6KHO - chains A and B; structure by X-ray diffraction, 1.97 A resolution.

# Chain A (and B)
Protein: Tryptophan decarboxylase 1
From: Oryza sativa subsp. japonica
Notes: EC 4.1.1.-; chain B of this document is another copy of the same molecule, construct and numbering; everything in this record applies to it too
UniProtKB: Q6ZJK7 (TDC1_ORYSJ); residue numbers follow UniProt; this construct covers 1-514
Amino-acid sequence (514 residues; numbered 1 to 514; the number before each row is that of its first residue):
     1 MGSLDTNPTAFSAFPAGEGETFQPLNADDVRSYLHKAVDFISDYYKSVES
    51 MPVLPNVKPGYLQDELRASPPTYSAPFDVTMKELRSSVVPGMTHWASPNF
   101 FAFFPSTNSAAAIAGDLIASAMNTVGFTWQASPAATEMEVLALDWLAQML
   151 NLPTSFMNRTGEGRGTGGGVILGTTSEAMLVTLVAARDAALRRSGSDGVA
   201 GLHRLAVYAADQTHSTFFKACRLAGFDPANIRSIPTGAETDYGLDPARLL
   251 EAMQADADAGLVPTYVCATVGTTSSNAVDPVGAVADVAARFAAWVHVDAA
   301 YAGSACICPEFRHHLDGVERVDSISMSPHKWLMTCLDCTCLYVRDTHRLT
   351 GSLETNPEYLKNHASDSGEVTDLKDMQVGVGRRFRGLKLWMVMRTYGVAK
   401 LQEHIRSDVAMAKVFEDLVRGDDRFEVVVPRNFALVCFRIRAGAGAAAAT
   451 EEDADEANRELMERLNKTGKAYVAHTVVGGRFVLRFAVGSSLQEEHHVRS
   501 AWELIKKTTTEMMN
Unresolved in the structure: 1-20, 159-162 (chain B: 1-20, 350-368)
Covalent attachments: pyridoxal phosphate (PLP) linked to Lys330
Metal / ion sites: Ca2+ near Asp408 (its only coordinating residue here)
Small-molecule neighbours:
  - pyridoxal phosphate (PLP), molecule 1: Phe104, Thr174, Thr175, Ser176, His214, Thr216, Thr269, Gly271, Thr273, Asp298, Ala300, Tyr301
  - pyridoxal phosphate (PLP), molecule 2: Gly379, Val380, Gly381
Reported in the primary citation:
  - binding site for pyridoxal phosphate: Thr175, Ser176, His214, Thr273, Asp298, Ala300, Lys330, Val380, Gly381
  - mutagenesis - K330A, Y359A, Y359F, Y359H: abolished catalytic activity
  - catalytic residues: Lys330, Tyr359
  - mutagenesis - H214A, H214F, H214Q, H214Y: decreased catalytic activity
  - mutagenesis - E358A, K361A: unchanged catalytic activity
  - catalytic residues: His214 (proposed by the authors, not directly observed)
  - specificity-determining residues: Gly381 (proposed by the authors, not directly observed)

# Chain A / chain B interface
Residue-residue contacts - 304 pairs, chain A then chain B:
  Phe22(A) with Met333(B), hydrophobic; Tyr396(B), hydrophobic; Lys400(B)
  Gln23(A) with Ser491(B), hydrogen bond (side chain-backbone); Leu492(B)
  Pro24(A) with Asn108(B); Ser109(B); Ala110(B), hydrogen bond (backbone-backbone); Met333(B), hydrophobic; Tyr396(B)
  Leu25(A) with Tyr45(B); Ser109(B); Ala110(B); Ile113(B), hydrophobic; Ser491(B); Leu492(B), hydrophobic
  Ala27(A) with Lys46(B)
  Asp29(A) with Ala110(B)
  Val30(A) with Ile41(B), hydrophobic; Tyr45(B), hydrophobic; Ala110(B), hydrophobic
  Tyr33(A) with Ala110(B), hydrophobic; Ala111(B); Thr395(B); Tyr396(B)
  Leu34(A) with Val38(B), hydrophobic; Ile113(B), hydrophobic; Ala114(B), hydrophobic
  His35(A) with His35(B); Val38(B)
  Ala37(A) with Leu117(B), hydrophobic; Ile118(B), hydrophobic
  Val38(A) with Leu34(B), hydrophobic; His35(B)
  Asp39(A) with Arg31(B), salt bridge
  Phe40(A) with Ile118(B), hydrophobic
  Ile41(A) with Val30(B), hydrophobic; Leu117(B), hydrophobic; Ala121(B), hydrophobic
  Ser42(A) with Arg31(B), hydrogen bond
  Tyr45(A) with Leu25(B); Val30(B), hydrophobic; Ala121(B), hydrogen bond (side chain-backbone)
  Lys46(A) with Ala27(B)
  Leu54(A) with Gln130(B)
  Pro55(A) with Pro133(B)
  Val57(A) with Trp129(B); Pro133(B), hydrophobic
  Pro59(A) with Trp129(B); Glu137(B); Glu369(B)
  Gly60(A) with Glu137(B), hydrogen bond (backbone-side chain); Arg159(B), hydrogen bond (backbone-side chain); Val370(B)
  Tyr61(A) with Ala134(B); Glu137(B), hydrogen bond (backbone-side chain)
  Leu62(A) with Glu137(B), hydrogen bond (backbone-side chain); Met138(B)
  Gln63(A) with Leu141(B); Arg159(B); Thr160(B), hydrogen bond (side chain-backbone)
  Asp64(A) with Arg159(B), salt bridge
  Leu66(A) with Met138(B), hydrophobic; Leu141(B), hydrophobic; Trp390(B)
  Arg67(A) with Leu141(B); Trp145(B), hydrogen bond (backbone-side chain)
  Ala68(A) with Trp145(B), hydrogen bond (backbone-side chain); Gln148(B), hydrogen bond (backbone-side chain)
  Ser69(A) with Trp145(B); Gln148(B), hydrogen bond
  Pro70(A) with Trp145(B), hydrophobic; Met149(B), hydrophobic; Val398(B), hydrophobic
  Pro71(A) with Trp145(B); Met393(B); Arg394(B); Gly397(B); Val398(B), hydrogen bond (backbone-backbone)
  Thr72(A) with Gly397(B); Val398(B), hydrogen bond (backbone-backbone); Ala399(B), hydrogen bond (backbone-backbone)
  Tyr73(A) with Tyr396(B); Gly397(B)
  Ser74(A) with Thr395(B); Tyr396(B); Lys400(B), hydrogen bond
  Ala75(A) with Arg394(B); Thr395(B), hydrogen bond (backbone-backbone)
  Phe77(A) with Ala114(B), hydrophobic; Met391(B), hydrophobic; Thr395(B)
  Val79(A) with Arg394(B)
  Thr80(A) with Trp390(B); Met391(B); Arg394(B); Thr395(B), hydrogen bond
  Met81(A) with Ile118(B), hydrophobic
  Glu83(A) with Trp390(B); Arg394(B), salt bridge
  Leu84(A) with Ile118(B), hydrophobic; Leu387(B), hydrophobic
  Val88(A) with Ala134(B); Met138(B), hydrophobic
  Gly91(A) with Pro133(B); Ala134(B), hydrogen bond (backbone-backbone)
  Met92(A) with Met122(B), hydrophobic; Ser132(B); Ala134(B)
  Thr93(A) with Thr124(B); Gln130(B), hydrogen bond (side chain-backbone); Ala131(B); Ser132(B), hydrogen bond (backbone-side chain); Pro133(B)
  Trp95(A) with Asn123(B); Thr124(B); Val125(B); Phe127(B), hydrophobic; Ala131(B), hydrogen bond (side chain-backbone)
  Phe103(A) with Phe127(B), hydrophobic
  Ser106(A) with Asn123(B), hydrogen bond (side chain-backbone)
  Thr107(A) with Asn123(B)
  Asn108(A) with Pro24(B); Ser120(B), hydrogen bond (side chain-backbone); Ala121(B); Asn123(B)
  Ser109(A) with Pro24(B); Leu25(B)
  Ala110(A) with Pro24(B), hydrogen bond (backbone-backbone); Leu25(B); Asp29(B); Tyr33(B), hydrophobic
  Ala111(A) with Tyr33(B)
  Ile113(A) with Leu25(B), hydrophobic; Leu34(B), hydrophobic; Leu117(B), hydrophobic; Ala121(B), hydrophobic
  Ala114(A) with Leu34(B), hydrophobic; Phe77(B), hydrophobic
  Asp116(A) with Arg383(B), salt bridge
  Leu117(A) with Ala37(B), hydrophobic; Ile41(B), hydrophobic; Ile113(B), hydrophobic
  Ile118(A) with Ala37(B), hydrophobic; Phe40(B), hydrophobic; Met81(B), hydrophobic; Leu84(B), hydrophobic
  Ser120(A) with Asn108(B), hydrogen bond (backbone-side chain); Asp116(B); Cys335(B)
  Ala121(A) with Ile41(B), hydrophobic; Tyr45(B), hydrogen bond (backbone-side chain); Asn108(B)
  Met122(A) with Met92(B), hydrophobic
  Asn123(A) with Trp95(B); Ser106(B), hydrogen bond (backbone-side chain); Thr107(B); Asn108(B); Cys335(B); Leu336(B), hydrogen bond (side chain-backbone)
  Thr124(A) with Thr93(B); Trp95(B)
  Val125(A) with Trp95(B); Leu336(B), hydrophobic
  Phe127(A) with Trp95(B), hydrophobic; Phe103(B), hydrophobic
  Trp129(A) with Val57(B); Lys58(B); Pro59(B)
  Gln130(A) with Leu54(B); Thr93(B), hydrogen bond (backbone-side chain)
  Ala131(A) with Thr93(B); Trp95(B), hydrogen bond (backbone-side chain)
  Ser132(A) with Met92(B); Thr93(B), hydrogen bond (side chain-backbone)
  Pro133(A) with Pro55(B); Val57(B), hydrophobic; Gly91(B); Thr93(B)
  Ala134(A) with Tyr61(B); Val88(B); Gly91(B), hydrogen bond (backbone-backbone); Met92(B), hydrophobic
  Glu137(A) with Lys58(B); Pro59(B); Gly60(B), hydrogen bond (side chain-backbone); Tyr61(B), hydrogen bond (side chain-backbone); Leu62(B), hydrogen bond (side chain-backbone)
  Met138(A) with Leu62(B); Leu66(B), hydrophobic; Val88(B), hydrophobic
  Leu141(A) with Leu66(B), hydrophobic; Arg67(B)
  Trp145(A) with Arg67(B), hydrogen bond (side chain-backbone); Ala68(B), hydrogen bond (side chain-backbone); Ser69(B); Pro70(B); Pro71(B)
  Gln148(A) with Ala68(B), hydrogen bond (side chain-backbone); Ser69(B); Pro70(B)
  Met149(A) with Pro70(B), hydrophobic
  Thr174(A) with Gly379(B); Gly381(B)
  Ser176(A) with Val378(B); Gly379(B)
  Leu180(A) with Leu180(B), hydrophobic
  Val184(A) with Leu223(B), hydrophobic
  Arg187(A) with Arg222(B), hydrogen bond (side chain-backbone); Leu223(B), hydrogen bond (side chain-backbone); Gly225(B)
  Asp197(A) with Asp227(B)
  Gly198(A) with Asp227(B)
  Val199(A) with His203(B); Gly225(B); Phe226(B); Asp227(B), hydrogen bond (backbone-side chain)
  Ala200(A) with His203(B)
  Leu202(A) with Leu202(B), hydrophobic
  His203(A) with Val199(B)
  Thr216(A) with Val380(B)
  Lys219(A) with Asp375(B), salt bridge; Gln377(B), hydrogen bond (side chain-backbone); Val378(B); Gly379(B)
  Arg222(A) with Arg187(B), hydrogen bond (backbone-side chain)
  Leu223(A) with Val184(B); Arg187(B), hydrogen bond (backbone-side chain); Leu223(B); Ala224(B)
  Ala224(A) with Leu223(B)
  Gly225(A) with Arg187(B); Val199(B)
  Asp227(A) with Asp197(B); Gly198(B); Val199(B), hydrogen bond (side chain-backbone)
  Met333(A) with Phe22(B), hydrophobic; Pro24(B), hydrophobic
  Cys335(A) with Ser120(B); Asn123(B)
  Leu336(A) with Asn123(B), hydrogen bond (backbone-side chain); Val125(B), hydrophobic; Gly381(B); Arg382(B); Arg383(B), hydrogen bond (backbone-side chain)
  Asp337(A) with Arg382(B); Arg383(B), hydrogen bond (side chain-backbone)
  Leu353(A) with Lys219(B), hydrogen bond (backbone-side chain); Leu223(B), hydrophobic
  Thr355(A) with Ser215(B)
  Pro357(A) with Ser215(B)
  Glu358(A) with His475(B), salt bridge; Val477(B)
  Tyr359(A) with Phe103(B); His214(B), hydrogen bond; Thr273(B); His475(B)
  Leu360(A) with Phe103(B), hydrophobic
  Lys361(A) with His475(B)
  His363(A) with Glu463(B), salt bridge
  Val370(A) with Pro59(B), hydrophobic
  Lys374(A) with Lys219(B), hydrogen bond (backbone-side chain)
  Gln377(A) with Lys219(B), hydrogen bond (backbone-side chain)
  Val378(A) with Ser176(B); Thr216(B); Lys219(B), hydrogen bond (backbone-side chain)
  Gly379(A) with Ser176(B)
  Val380(A) with Ser176(B); His214(B); Thr216(B)
  Arg382(A) with Leu336(B)
  Arg383(A) with Leu336(B), hydrogen bond (side chain-backbone); Asp337(B)
  Arg385(A) with Asp337(B), salt bridge
  Trp390(A) with Thr80(B); Glu83(B)
  Met391(A) with Phe77(B), hydrophobic; Thr80(B)
  Met393(A) with Pro71(B)
  Arg394(A) with Pro71(B); Val79(B); Thr80(B); Glu83(B), salt bridge
  Thr395(A) with Tyr33(B); Ser74(B); Ala75(B), hydrogen bond (backbone-backbone); Phe77(B); Thr80(B), hydrogen bond
  Tyr396(A) with Phe22(B), hydrophobic; Tyr33(B); Tyr73(B); Ser74(B)
  Gly397(A) with Pro71(B); Thr72(B); Tyr73(B)
  Val398(A) with Pro70(B), hydrophobic; Pro71(B), hydrogen bond (backbone-backbone); Thr72(B), hydrogen bond (backbone-backbone)
  Ala399(A) with Thr72(B), hydrogen bond (backbone-backbone)
  Lys400(A) with Phe22(B); Ser74(B), hydrogen bond
  Ser491(A) with Gln23(B), hydrogen bond (backbone-side chain); Leu25(B)
  Leu492(A) with Gln23(B)
Other interface residues (no listed pair), chain A (142 interface residues in all): Arg31, Tyr44, Lys58, Ala96, Asp144, His214, Phe226, Glu354, Gly381, Phe384, Leu387, Tyr472
Other interface residues (no listed pair), chain B (143 interface residues in all): Ser42, Tyr44, Gln63, Ala96, Asp144, Gly161, Thr174, Ala200, Lys374, Arg385, Arg459, Tyr472, Ala474, Thr476

# In short
142 residues of chain A face 143 of chain B across their interface, with 63 hydrogen bonds and 9 salt bridges.
Among the polar pairs are Asp39(A)-Arg31(B), Asp64(A)-Arg159(B) and Glu83(A)-Arg394(B). The paper reports
catalytic residues Lys330(A), Tyr359(A) and His214(A); K330A, Y359A and Y359F of chain A, among others,
abolish catalytic activity; 10 substitutions were tested in all.
Chain A and chain B are both Tryptophan decarboxylase 1 (Oryza sativa subsp. japonica); the structure, Crystal
structure of Oryza sativa TDC with PLP, was determined by X-ray diffraction, deposited together with 6KHN and
6KHP.
